3IZG - chains G and B of the 7 polymer chains in the assembly; structure by electron microscopy, 10.90 A resolution (very low resolution: no residue pairs are listed; an interface is given only as per-side residue counts).

# Chain G (and B)
Name: Major capsid protein 10A
Organism: Enterobacteria phage T7
Notes: chain B of this document is another copy of the same molecule, construct and numbering; everything in this record applies to it too
Reference sequence: P19726 (VC10A_BPT7); residue numbers follow UniProt; this construct covers 1-345
Amino-acid sequence (345 residues; row label = number of the first residue in the row):
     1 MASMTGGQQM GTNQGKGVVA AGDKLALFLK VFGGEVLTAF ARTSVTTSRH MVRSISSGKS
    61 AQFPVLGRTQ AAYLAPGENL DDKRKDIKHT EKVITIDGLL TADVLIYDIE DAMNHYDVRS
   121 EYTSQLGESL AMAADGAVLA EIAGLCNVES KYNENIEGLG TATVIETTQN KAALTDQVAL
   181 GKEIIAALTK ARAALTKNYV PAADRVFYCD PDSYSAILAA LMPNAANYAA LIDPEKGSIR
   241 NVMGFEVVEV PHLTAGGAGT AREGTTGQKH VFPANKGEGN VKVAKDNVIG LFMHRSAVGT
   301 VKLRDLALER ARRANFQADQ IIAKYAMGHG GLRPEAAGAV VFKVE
Disordered / not traced: 1-99
UniProt features mapped onto this chain:
  - region (Intercapsomeric interactions): Gly11 to Leu25, Tyr152 to Ile156

# How chain G and chain B interact
At this resolution (11 A) residue pairs are not listed: 6 residues of chain G and 5 of chain B lie at the interface.

# Summary
6 residues of chain G and 5 residues of chain B are in contact.
Chain G and chain B are both Major capsid protein 10A (Enterobacteria phage T7); the structure, Bacteriophage
T7 prohead shell EM-derived atomic model, was determined by electron microscopy together with 2XVR from the
same study.
